2XEZ - chain A; structure by X-ray diffraction, 2.25 A resolution.

[Chain A]
Protein: Serine/threonine-protein kinase CHK1
Organism: Homo sapiens
Notes: EC 2.7.11.1; fragment: kinase domain, residues 1-289
Reference sequence: O14757 (CHK1_HUMAN); numbering as in UniProt (aligned over 1-289)
Amino-acid sequence (289 residues; each row starts with the number of its first residue):
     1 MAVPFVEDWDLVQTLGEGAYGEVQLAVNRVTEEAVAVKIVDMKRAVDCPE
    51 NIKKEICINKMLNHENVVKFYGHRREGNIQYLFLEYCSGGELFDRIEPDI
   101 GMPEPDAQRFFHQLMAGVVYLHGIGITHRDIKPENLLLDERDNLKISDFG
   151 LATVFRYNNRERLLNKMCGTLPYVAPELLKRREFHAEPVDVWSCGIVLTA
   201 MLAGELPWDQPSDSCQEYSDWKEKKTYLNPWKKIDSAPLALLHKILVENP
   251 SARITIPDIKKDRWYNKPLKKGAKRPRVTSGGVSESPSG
Not modelled in the structure: 1-6, 17-21, 43-50, 77-78, 271-289
Residues lining bound ligands: inhibitors (XEZ; 6-(1H-pyrazol-3-yl)-3-(1H-pyrazol-4-yl)imidazo[1,2-a]pyrazine): L15, V23, A36, K38, L84, E85, Y86, C87, G90, E91, L137, S147, D148
UniProt features mapped onto this chain:
  - active site: D130 (Proton acceptor)
  - binding site (ATP): L15 to V23, K38
  - modified residue (Phosphoserine): S280, S286
  - cross-link: K132 (Glycyl lysine isopeptide (Lys-Gly) (interchain with G-Cter in ubiquitin))
  - mutagenesis: K38 (K38R: Abolishes kinase activity), D130 (D130A: Abolishes kinase activity), K132 (K132R: Strong reduction of chromatin-associated CHK1 ubiquitination)

[Summary]
Ligands of chain A: inhibitors. From UniProt: active-site residue D130, 10 ATP-binding residues and 3
mutagenesis sites.
Chain A is Serine/threonine-protein kinase CHK1 (Homo sapiens); the structure, Crystal structure of checkpoint
kinase 1 (Chk1) in complex with inhibitors, was determined by X-ray diffraction together with 2XEY and 2XF0
from the same study.
